3UT5 - chains C and E of the 6 polymer chains in the assembly; structure by X-ray diffraction, 2.73 A resolution.

Chain C:
Protein: Tubulin alpha chain
From: Ovis aries
UniProt: D0VWZ0 (D0VWZ0_SHEEP); residue numbers follow UniProt; this construct covers 1-451
Amino-acid sequence (451 residues; numbered 1 to 451; the number before each row is that of its first residue):
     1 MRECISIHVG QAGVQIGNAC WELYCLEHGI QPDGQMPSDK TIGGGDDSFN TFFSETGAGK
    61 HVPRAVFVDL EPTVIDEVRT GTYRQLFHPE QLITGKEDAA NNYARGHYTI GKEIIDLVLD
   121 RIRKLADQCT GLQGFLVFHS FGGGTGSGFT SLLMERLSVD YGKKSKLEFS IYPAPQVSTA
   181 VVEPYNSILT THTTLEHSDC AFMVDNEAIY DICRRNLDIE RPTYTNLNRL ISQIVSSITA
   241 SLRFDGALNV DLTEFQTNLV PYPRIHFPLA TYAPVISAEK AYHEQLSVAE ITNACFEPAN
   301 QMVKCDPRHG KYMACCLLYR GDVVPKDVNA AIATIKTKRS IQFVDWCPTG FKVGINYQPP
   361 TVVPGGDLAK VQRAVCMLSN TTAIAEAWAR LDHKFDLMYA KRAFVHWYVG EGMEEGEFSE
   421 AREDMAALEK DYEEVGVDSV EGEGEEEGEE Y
Disordered / not traced: 39-46, 441-451
Small-molecule neighbours:
  - GTP (guanosine-5'-triphosphate): Gly10, Gln11, Ala12, Gln15, Ile16, Asp69, Asp98, Ala99, Ala100, Asn101, Ser140, Gly142, Gly143, Gly144, Thr145, Gly146, Ile171, Pro173, Val177, Ser178, Thr179, Glu183, Asn206, Tyr224, Leu227, Asn228, Ile231
  - colchicine (LOC; N-[(7S)-1,2,3,10-tetramethoxy-9-oxo-6,7-dihydro-5H-benzo[d]heptalen-7-yl]ethanamide): Ser178, Thr179, Ala180, Val181

Chain E:
Protein: Stathmin-4
From: Rattus norvegicus
UniProt: P63043 (STMN4_RAT); residues 5-145 here correspond to UniProt positions 49-189 (UniProt number = residue number + 44)
Amino-acid sequence (142 residues; row label = number of the first residue in the row):
     4 ADMEVIELNK ATSGQSWEVI LKPPSFDGVP EFNASLPRRR DPSLEEIQKK LEAAEERRKY
    64 QEAELLKHLA EKREHEREVI QKAIEENNNF IKMAKEKLAQ KMESNKENRE AHLAAMLERL
   124 QEKDKHAEEV RKNKELKEEA SR
Disordered / not traced: 35-40, 142-145
Sequence notes: expression tag (4); engineered mutation Ala14 (Cys58 in P63043), Trp20 (Phe64 in P63043)
Curated features (UniProtKB/Swiss-Prot):
  - modified residue: Ser46 (Phosphoserine)

Chain C / chain E interface:
Residue-residue contacts (32):
  His107(C) with Lys104(E); Met105(E)
  Tyr108(C) with Lys104(E); Met105(E), hydrophobic; Asn108(E); Lys109(E); Arg112(E)
  Thr109(C) with Arg112(E)
  Leu152(C) with Met105(E), hydrophobic
  Glu155(C) with Leu101(E); Lys104(E), salt bridge
  Arg156(C) with Leu101(E)
  Ser158(C) with Phe93(E); Ile94(E)
  Val159(C) with Ile94(E); Ala97(E), hydrophobic; Lys98(E)
  Gly162(C) with Asn90(E); Phe93(E); Ile94(E)
  Lys163(C) with Asn90(E), hydrogen bond (backbone-side chain)
  Thr193(C) with Lys104(E)
  Gly410(C) with Arg112(E); His115(E)
  Glu411(C) with Asn108(E); Arg112(E), salt bridge
  Gly412(C) with Asn108(E), hydrogen bond (backbone-side chain); Asn111(E); Arg112(E)
  Met413(C) with Asn108(E)
  Glu414(C) with Ser107(E), hydrogen bond; Asn111(E)
Other interface residues (no listed pair), chain C (20 interface residues in all): Lys112, Glu196, His197, Glu417
Other interface residues (no listed pair), chain E (15 interface residues in all): Leu116

Overview:
20 residues of chain C face 15 of chain E across their interface, with 3 hydrogen bonds and 2 salt bridges.
Among the polar pairs are Glu155(C)-Lys104(E), Glu411(C)-Arg112(E) and Lys163(C)-Asn90(E). Chain C binds GTP
and colchicine.
Chain C is Tubulin alpha chain (Ovis aries) and chain E is Stathmin-4 (Rattus norvegicus); the structure,
Tubulin-Colchicine-Ustiloxin: Stathmin-like domain complex, was determined by X-ray diffraction, deposited
together with 4EB6.
